7CVJ - chain A; structure by X-ray diffraction, 1.50 A resolution.

[Chain A]
Protein: Lysozyme C
Source organism: Gallus gallus
Notes: EC 3.2.1.17
UniProt: P00698 (LYSC_CHICK); numbering as in UniProt (aligned over 1-147)
Sequence (147 residues; each row starts with the number of its first residue):
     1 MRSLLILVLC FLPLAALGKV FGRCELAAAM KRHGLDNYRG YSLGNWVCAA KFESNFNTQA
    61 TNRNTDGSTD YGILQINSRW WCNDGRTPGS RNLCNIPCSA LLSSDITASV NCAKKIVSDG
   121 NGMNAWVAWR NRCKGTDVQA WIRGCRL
Not modelled in the structure: 1-18
Cystine bridges: Cys24-Cys145, Cys48-Cys133, Cys82-Cys98, Cys94-Cys112
Bound ions: Na+: Ser78, Cys82, Ser90, Arg91

[Overview]
Ser78, Cys82, Ser90 and Arg91 form the Na+ site.
Chain A is Lysozyme C (Gallus gallus); the structure, Crystal structure of lysozyme by fixed-target serial
synchrotron crystallography (100 ms), was determined by X-ray diffraction, deposited together with 7CVK, 7CVL
and 7CVM.
